Entry 9PFF (electron microscopy, 3.09 A resolution); this record covers chains G and H of the 14 polymer chains in the assembly.

[Chain G]
Molecule: Synaptosomal-associated protein 25
From: Rattus norvegicus
UniProt: P60881 (SNP25_RAT); residues 1-83 here = UniProt positions 1-83
Sequence (84 residues; numbered 0 to 83; the number before each row is that of its first residue; numbering starts at 0):
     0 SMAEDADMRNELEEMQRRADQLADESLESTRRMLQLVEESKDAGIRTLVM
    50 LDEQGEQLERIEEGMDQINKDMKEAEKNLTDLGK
Disordered / not traced: 0-5
Sequence notes: expression tag (0)

[Chain H]
Molecule: Syntaxin-1A
From: Rattus norvegicus
UniProt: P32851 (STX1A_RAT); numbering as in UniProt (aligned over 191-267)
Sequence (78 residues; each row starts with the number of its first residue):
   190 MALSEIETRHSEIIKLENSIRELHDMFMDMAMLVESQGEMIDRIEYNVEH
   240 AVDYVERAVSDTKKAVKYQSKARRKKIM
Disordered / not traced: 190, 259-267
Sequence notes: initiating methionine (190)
Swiss-Prot annotation at these positions:
  - site: Lys253, Ala254 (Microbial infection: Cleavage)
  - cross-link (Glycyl lysine isopeptide (Lys-Gly)): Lys252 (interchain with G-Cter in SUMO), Lys253 (interchain with G-Cter in SUMO), Lys256 (interchain with G-Cter in SUMO)

[How chain G and chain H interact]
Pairs across the interface - 32 pairs, chain G then chain H:
  Asp19(G) - Glu194(H)
  Gln20(G) - Glu194(H)
  Gln20(G) - Ile195(H)
  Leu21(G) - Arg198(H)  hydrogen bond (backbone-side chain)
  Ala22(G) - Glu194(H)  hydrogen bond (backbone-side chain)
  Ala22(G) - Arg198(H)
  Asp23(G) - Glu194(H)
  Glu24(G) - Arg198(H)  salt bridge
  Ser25(G) - Arg198(H)  hydrogen bond
  Leu26(G) - Thr197(H)
  Thr29(G) - Glu201(H)
  Arg30(G) - Glu201(H)  salt bridge
  Val36(G) - Ser208(H)
  Lys40(G) - Glu211(H)  salt bridge
  Lys40(G) - Leu212(H)
  Gly43(G) - Met219(H)
  Thr46(G) - Met219(H)
  Leu47(G) - Met215(H)  hydrophobic
  Leu47(G) - Met219(H)  hydrophobic
  Leu50(G) - Leu222(H)  hydrophobic
  Leu50(G) - Val223(H)  hydrophobic
  Leu50(G) - Gln226(H)  hydrogen bond (backbone-side chain)
  Gly54(G) - Gln226(H)
  Leu57(G) - Met229(H)
  Leu57(G) - Ile230(H)  hydrophobic
  Leu57(G) - Ile233(H)  hydrophobic
  Glu61(G) - Met229(H)
  Met64(G) - Ile233(H)  hydrophobic
  Met64(G) - Asn236(H)
  Asp65(G) - Asn236(H)
  Met71(G) - Tyr243(H)  hydrophobic
  Leu78(G) - Thr251(H)
Also at the interface, not in a pair above, chain G (30 interface residues in all): Met32, Leu33, Ser39, Asp51, Gln53, Asn68, Glu75
Also at the interface, not in a pair above, chain H (23 interface residues in all): Lys204, Leu205, Arg232, Ala247

[Overview]
30 residues of chain G face 23 of chain H across their interface, with 4 hydrogen bonds and 3 salt bridges.
Among the polar pairs are Glu24(G)-Arg198(H), Arg30(G)-Glu201(H) and Lys40(G)-Glu211(H).
Chain G is Synaptosomal-associated protein 25 and chain H is Syntaxin-1A, both from Rattus norvegicus; the
structure, Min22bin20S complex (NSF-alphaSNAP-2:2 syntaxin-1a H3:SNAP-25 SN1), non-hydrolyzing, class 27, was
determined by electron microscopy, deposited together with 9OJR, 9OJU, 9OJZ, 9OK3, 9OK5, 9OKC and 17 further
entries.
